Entry 6TWC (X-ray diffraction, 2.86 A resolution); this record covers chains A and H of the 3 polymer chains in the assembly.

[Chain A]
Molecule: Coagulation factor XI
From: Homo sapiens
Notes: EC 3.4.21.27
UniProtKB: P03951 (FA11_HUMAN); the construct lacks a stretch of the UniProt sequence and is renumbered around it, so the offset changes along the chain: 16-36 = UniProt 388-408; 37-58 = UniProt 411-432; 59-65 = UniProt 435-441; 66-143 = UniProt 444-521; 3 more segments
Chain sequence (244 residues; row label = number of the first residue in the row; note: 1 number in that range is skipped by the numbering (no residue carries it; nothing is unmodelled there); a row labelled like 36A-36B holds insertion residues (36A, then the next letters in order)):
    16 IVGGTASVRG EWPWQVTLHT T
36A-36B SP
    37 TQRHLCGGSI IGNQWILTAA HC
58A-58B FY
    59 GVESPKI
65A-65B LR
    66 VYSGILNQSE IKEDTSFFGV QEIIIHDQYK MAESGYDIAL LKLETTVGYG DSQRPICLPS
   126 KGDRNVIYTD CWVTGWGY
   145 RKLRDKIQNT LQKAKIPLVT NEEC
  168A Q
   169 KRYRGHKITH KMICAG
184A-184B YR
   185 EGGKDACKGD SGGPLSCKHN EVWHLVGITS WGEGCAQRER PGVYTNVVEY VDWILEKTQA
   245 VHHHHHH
Not modelled in the structure: 246-251
Disulfides: Cys42-Cys58, Cys136-Cys201, Cys168-Cys182, Cys191-Cys219
Construct notes: conflict Gly113 (Asn491 in P03951), Gly115 (Thr493 in P03951); expression tag (246-251)
Residues lining bound ligands: acetone (ACN): His57, Ala97, Ser214, Trp215
Swiss-Prot annotation at these positions:
  - active site (Charge relay system): His57, Asp102, Ser195
  - binding site (heparin): Lys169 to Arg172
  - glycosylation: Asn72 (N-linked (GlcNAc...) (complex) asparagine)
What the authors report for this chain:
  - catalytic residues: Ser195 (citing earlier work)

[Chain H]
Molecule: Coagulation factor XI
From: Homo sapiens
Notes: EC 3.4.21.27
UniProtKB: P03951 (FA11_HUMAN); residues 357-369 here correspond to UniProt positions 375-387 (UniProt number = residue number + 18)
Chain sequence (18 residues; row label = number of the first residue in the row):
   352 MDDDDKMDNE CTTKIKPR
Not modelled in the structure: 352-360, 369
Construct notes: initiating methionine (352); expression tag (353-356)

[Chain A / chain H interface]
Cross-chain cystine bridges: Cys122(A)-Cys362(H)
Pairs across the interface (13; chain A residue first):
  Ile47(A) - Ile366(H)
  Asn49(A) - Pro368(H)
  Trp51(A) - Ile366(H)
  Cys122(A) - Cys362(H)  disulfide
  Pro124(A) - Thr364(H)  hydrogen bond (backbone-side chain)
  Ser125(A) - Thr363(H)
  Ser125(A) - Thr364(H)
  Val235(A) - Thr364(H)
  Leu239(A) - Ile366(H)  hydrophobic
  Thr242(A) - Ile366(H)
  Gln243(A) - Lys365(H)  hydrogen bond (side chain-backbone)
  Gln243(A) - Ile366(H)
  Gln243(A) - Lys367(H)  hydrogen bond (side chain-backbone)
Other interface residues (no listed pair), chain A (12 interface residues in all): Leu123, Ile238

[In short]
12 residues of chain A face 7 of chain H across their interface, with 1 disulfide bond and 3 hydrogen bonds.
Polar pairs include Pro124(A)-Thr364(H), Gln243(A)-Lys365(H) and Gln243(A)-Lys367(H). Bound to chain A:
acetone. Curated annotation (UniProt) lists 3 active-site residues and 4 heparin-binding residues on chain A.
From the paper: the catalytic residue Ser195(A).
Here chain A is Coagulation factor XI and chain H is Coagulation factor XI, both from Homo sapiens. Entry 6TWC
(Crystal Structure of the Catalytic Domain of the Coagulation Factor XIa in Complex with Double Bridged ...)
was determined by X-ray diffraction together with 6TWB from the same study.
